6J2Q - chains S and T of the 47 polymer chains in the assembly; structure by electron microscopy, 3.80 A resolution.

== Chain S ==
Molecule: 26S proteasome regulatory subunit RPN3
From: Saccharomyces cerevisiae S288c
UniProtKB: P40016 (RPN3_YEAST); residues 1-523 here = UniProt positions 1-523
Amino-acid sequence (523 residues; row label = number of the first residue in the row):
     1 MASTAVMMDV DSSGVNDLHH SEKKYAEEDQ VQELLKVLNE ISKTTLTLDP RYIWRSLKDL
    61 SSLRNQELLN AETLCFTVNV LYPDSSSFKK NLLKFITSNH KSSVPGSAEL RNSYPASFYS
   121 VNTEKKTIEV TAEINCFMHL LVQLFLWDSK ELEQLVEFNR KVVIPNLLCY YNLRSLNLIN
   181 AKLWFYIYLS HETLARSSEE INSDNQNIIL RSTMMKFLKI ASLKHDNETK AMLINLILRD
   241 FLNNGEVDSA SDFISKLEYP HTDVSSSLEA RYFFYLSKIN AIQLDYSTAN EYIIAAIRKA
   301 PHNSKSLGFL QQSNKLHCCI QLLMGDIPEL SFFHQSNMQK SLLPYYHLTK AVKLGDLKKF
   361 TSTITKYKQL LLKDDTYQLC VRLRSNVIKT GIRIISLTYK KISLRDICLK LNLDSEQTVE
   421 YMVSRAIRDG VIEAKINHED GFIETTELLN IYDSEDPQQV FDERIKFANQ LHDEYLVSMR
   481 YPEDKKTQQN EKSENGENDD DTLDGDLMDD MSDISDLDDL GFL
Not modelled in the structure: 1-17, 493-523
Curated features (UniProtKB/Swiss-Prot):
  - modified residue: Ala-2 (N-acetylalanine), Ser-454 (Phosphoserine)

== Chain T ==
Molecule: 26S proteasome regulatory subunit RPN12
From: Saccharomyces cerevisiae S288c
UniProtKB: P32496 (RPN12_YEAST); residues 1-274 here = UniProt positions 1-274
Amino-acid sequence (274 residues; row label = number of the first residue in the row):
     1 MPSLAELTKS LSIAFENGDY AACEKLLPPI KIELIKNNLL IPDLSIQNDI YLNDLMITKR
    61 ILEVGALASI QTFNFDSFEN YFNQLKPYYF SNNHKLSESD KKSKLISLYL LNLLSQNNTT
   121 KFHSELQYLD KHIKNLEDDS LLSYPIKLDR WLMEGSYQKA WDLLQSGSQN ISEFDSFTDI
   181 LKSAIRDEIA KNTELSYDFL PLSNIKALLF FNNEKETEKF ALERNWPIVN SKVYFNNQSK
   241 EKADYEDEMM HEEDQKTNII EKAMDYAISI ENIV
Not modelled in the structure: 273-274

== How chain S and chain T interact ==
Residue-residue contacts (63; chain S residue first):
  Glu-199(S) / Asn-93(T)
  Asp-204(S) / Asn-92(T)
  Asp-204(S) / Asn-93(T)  hydrogen bond (side chain-backbone)
  Asn-205(S) / Leu-44(T)
  Ile-209(S) / Leu-44(T)  hydrophobic
  Leu-242(S) / Tyr-128(T)  hydrogen bond (backbone-side chain)
  Asn-244(S) / Asn-92(T)
  Gly-245(S) / Tyr-128(T)
  Val-247(S) / Ser-124(T)
  Asp-248(S) / Lys-121(T)  salt bridge
  Ile-282(S) / Thr-119(T)
  Ile-282(S) / His-123(T)
  Ile-282(S) / Ser-124(T)
  Gln-283(S) / Thr-120(T)
  Leu-284(S) / Thr-119(T)
  Leu-284(S) / His-123(T)
  Gln-378(S) / Gln-127(T)
  Gln-378(S) / His-132(T)  hydrogen bond
  Gln-378(S) / Ile-133(T)
  Leu-379(S) / Gln-127(T)
  Val-381(S) / Arg-150(T)
  Arg-382(S) / His-123(T)
  Arg-382(S) / Leu-126(T)
  Ser-385(S) / Arg-150(T)  hydrogen bond (side chain-backbone)
  Ser-385(S) / Glu-154(T)
  Ile-388(S) / Glu-154(T)
  Lys-389(S) / Glu-154(T)
  Gln-417(S) / Leu-208(T)
  Thr-418(S) / Gly-155(T)
  Thr-418(S) / Ser-156(T)
  Glu-420(S) / Tyr-197(T)  hydrogen bond
  Glu-420(S) / Leu-208(T)
  Tyr-421(S) / Gly-155(T)
  Tyr-421(S) / Tyr-157(T)  hydrophobic
  Tyr-421(S) / Ile-189(T)  hydrophobic
  Tyr-421(S) / Leu-208(T)  hydrogen bond (side chain-backbone)
  Met-422(S) / Glu-154(T)
  Met-422(S) / Gly-155(T)
  Ser-424(S) / Asn-192(T)
  Ser-424(S) / Ser-196(T)  hydrogen bond
  Ser-424(S) / Tyr-197(T)
  Arg-425(S) / Leu-152(T)
  Arg-425(S) / Glu-188(T)  salt bridge
  Ile-427(S) / Leu-195(T)  hydrophobic
  Ile-427(S) / Ser-196(T)
  Arg-428(S) / Lys-191(T)
  Arg-428(S) / Asn-192(T)
  Ala-434(S) / Ser-196(T)
  Lys-435(S) / Ser-196(T)
  Ile-436(S) / Ser-196(T)  hydrogen bond (backbone-backbone)
  Ile-436(S) / Tyr-197(T)
  His-438(S) / Asn-204(T)  hydrogen bond
  Glu-439(S) / Phe-199(T)
  Glu-439(S) / Leu-200(T)
  Glu-439(S) / Pro-201(T)
  Glu-455(S) / Lys-256(T)  salt bridge
  Asp-462(S) / Ile-259(T)
  Asp-462(S) / Tyr-266(T)  hydrogen bond (backbone-side chain)
  Ile-465(S) / Tyr-266(T)  hydrophobic
  Lys-466(S) / Tyr-266(T)
  Asn-469(S) / Tyr-266(T)
  Asn-469(S) / Ser-269(T)  hydrogen bond
  Asn-469(S) / Ile-270(T)
Interface residues without a listed pair, chain S (43 interface residues in all): Asn-207, Lys-368, Asp-414, Gln-458, Gln-459
Interface residues without a listed pair, chain T (41 interface residues in all): Glu-125, Met-153, Gln-158, Lys-159, Ala-207

== Overview ==
The interface between chain S and chain T involves 43 residues on one side and 41 on the other, with 11
hydrogen bonds and 3 salt bridges. Polar contacts include Asp-248(S)/Lys-121(T), Arg-425(S)/Glu-188(T) and
Glu-455(S)/Lys-256(T).
Here chain S is 26S proteasome regulatory subunit RPN3 and chain T is 26S proteasome regulatory subunit RPN12,
both from Saccharomyces cerevisiae S288c. Entry 6J2Q (Yeast proteasome in Ub-accepted state (C1-b)) was
determined by electron microscopy, deposited together with 6J2N, 6J30, 6J2C and 6J2X.
